8AMZ - chains O and P of the 17 polymer chains in the assembly; structure by electron microscopy, 3.30 A resolution.

[Chain O]
Protein: PCI domain-containing protein
Source organism: Spinacia oleracea
UniProt: A0A0K9RRW6 (A0A0K9RRW6_SPIOL); residue numbers follow UniProt; this construct covers 1-386
Chain sequence (386 residues; row label = number of the first residue in the row):
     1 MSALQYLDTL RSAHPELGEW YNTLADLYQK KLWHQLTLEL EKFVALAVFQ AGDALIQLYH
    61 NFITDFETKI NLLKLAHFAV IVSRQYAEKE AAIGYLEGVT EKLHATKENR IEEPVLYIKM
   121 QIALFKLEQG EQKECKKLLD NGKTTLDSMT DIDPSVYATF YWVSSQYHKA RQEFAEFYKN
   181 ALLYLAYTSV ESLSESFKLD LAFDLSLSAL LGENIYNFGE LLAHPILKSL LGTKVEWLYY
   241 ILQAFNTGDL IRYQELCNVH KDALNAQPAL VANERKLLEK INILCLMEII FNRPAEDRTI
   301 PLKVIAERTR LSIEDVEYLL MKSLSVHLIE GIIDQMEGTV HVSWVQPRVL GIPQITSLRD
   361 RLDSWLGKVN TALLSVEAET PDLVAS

[Chain P]
Protein: PCI domain-containing protein
Source organism: Spinacia oleracea
UniProt: A0A0K9QUR6 (A0A0K9QUR6_SPIOL); residues 1-442 here = UniProt positions 1-442
Chain sequence (442 residues; each row starts with the number of its first residue):
     1 MDNGGNLEAQ IDALLNVEKQ MRLAGDVAGT RKAACDILDL CFQSKAWKTL NDQIVVLSKR
    61 RGQLKQAVTA MVQQAMGYID QTPDLDIRVE LIKTLNSVSA GKIYVELERA RLIKILAKIK
   121 EQQGLIDEAA ELMQEIAVET FGAMAKTEKI AFILEQVRLC LDRKDYIRAQ ILSRKISPRV
   181 FDIDPSKEKK KPKEGDNIVE EAPADIPSLP ELKRIYYELM IRYYKHHNDY LEICRCYKSI
   241 YEISSVKEDP EQWTPILRKI CWYLALAPHD PMQSSLLNST LEDKNLFEIP KFKSLLKQLV
   301 TMEVILWTVL WNEFESEFDN EKNLLGGPLG EKAGEDLKQR VIEHNILVIS KYYSRITLKR
   361 LSDLLCLSLQ EAEKHLSDMV VSKALIAKID RPMGIVCFQV VKDSNDILNS WSMNLEKLLD
   421 LVEKSCHQIH KETMVHKASL EV
Unresolved in the structure: 186-206

[How chain O and chain P interact]
Contacting residue pairs (13):
  Ser325(O) - Met302(P)
  Ser325(O) - Glu303(P)
  Gly331(O) - Lys351(P)
  Gly331(O) - Tyr352(P)
  Ile332(O) - Tyr352(P)
  Ile333(O) - Tyr352(P)  hydrogen bond (backbone-backbone)
  Ile333(O) - Tyr353(P)
  Ile333(O) - Ser354(P)  hydrogen bond (backbone-backbone)
  Asp334(O) - Arg355(P)
  Gln335(O) - Arg355(P)  hydrogen bond (backbone-backbone)
  Gln335(O) - Ile356(P)
  Gln335(O) - Thr357(P)
  Met336(O) - Arg355(P)

[Overview]
The interface between chain O and chain P involves 7 residues on one side and 9 on the other; the contacts
include 3 hydrogen bonds. The backbones hydrogen-bond at Ile333(O)-Tyr352(P), Ile333(O)-Ser354(P) and
Gln335(O)-Arg355(P).
Here chain O is PCI domain-containing protein and chain P is PCI domain-containing protein, both from Spinacia
oleracea. Entry 8AMZ (Spinach 19S proteasome) was determined by electron microscopy.
